3DXA - chains A and D of the 5 polymer chains in the assembly; structure by X-ray diffraction, 3.50 A resolution.

# Chain A
Molecule: HLA class I histocompatibility complex HLA-B*4402
From: Homo sapiens
UniProtKB: P30481 (1B44_HUMAN); residues 1-276 here correspond to UniProt positions 25-300 (UniProt number = residue number + 24)
Sequence (276 residues; each row starts with the number of its first residue):
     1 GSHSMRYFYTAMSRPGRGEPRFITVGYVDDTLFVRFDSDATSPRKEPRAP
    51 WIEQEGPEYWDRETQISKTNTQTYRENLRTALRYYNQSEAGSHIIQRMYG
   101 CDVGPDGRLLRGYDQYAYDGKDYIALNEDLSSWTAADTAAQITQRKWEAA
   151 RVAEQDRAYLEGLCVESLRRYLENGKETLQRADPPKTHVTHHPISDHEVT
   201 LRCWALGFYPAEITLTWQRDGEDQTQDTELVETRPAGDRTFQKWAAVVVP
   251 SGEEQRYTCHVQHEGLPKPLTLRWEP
Differences from the reference sequence: engineered mutation Tyr116 (Asp140 in P30481)
Cystine bridges: Cys101-Cys164, Cys203-Cys259
Reported in the primary citation:
  - conformationally variable residues (side-chain flip): Glu76, Arg151, Gln155

# Chain D
Molecule: DM1 T cell receptor alpha chain
From: Homo sapiens
Sequence (199 residues; numbered 2 to 216 plus 3 insertion-coded residues; 19 numbers in that range are skipped by the numbering (no residue carries them; nothing is unmodelled there); the number before each row is that of its first residue; a row labelled like 84A-84C holds insertion residues (84A, then the next letters in order)):
     2 AKTTQ
     8 PTSMDCAEGRAANLPCNHSTISGNEY
    39 VYWYRQIHSQGPQYIIHGLKN
    66 NETNE
    78 MASLIIT
84A-84C EDR
    85 KSSTLILPHATLRDTAVYYCIVWGGYQKVTFGTGTKLQVIPIQNPDPAVY
   135 QLRDSKSSDKSVCLFTDFDSQTNVSQSKDSDVYITDKCVLDMRSMDFKSN
   185 SAVAWSNKSDFACANAFNNSIIPEDTFFPSPE
Cystine bridges: Cys23-Cys104, Cys147-Cys197

# How chain A and chain D interact
Pairs across the interface - 10 pairs, chain A then chain D:
  Arg62(A) - Tyr110(D)
  Gln65(A) - Tyr110(D)  hydrogen bond (side chain-backbone)
  Gln65(A) - Gln111(D)
  Ile66(A) - Tyr110(D)
  Arg151(A) - Leu57(D)
  Arg151(A) - Glu67(D)  salt bridge
  Glu154(A) - Leu57(D)
  Gln155(A) - Asn31(D)
  Gln155(A) - Tyr33(D)
  Ala158(A) - Gly30(D)
Other interface residues (no listed pair), chain A (9 interface residues in all): Tyr159, Leu163
Other interface residues (no listed pair), chain D (8 interface residues in all): Asn59
From the paper, about this interface:
  - pairs named by the authors: Arg151(A)-Glu67(D) (salt bridge), Glu154(A)-Leu57(D), Gln155(A)-Asn31(D), Ala158(A)-Gly30(D), Leu163(A)-Asn31(D), Asn31(D)-Tyr159(A), Tyr33(D)-Gln155(A), Tyr33(D)-Arg151(A), Leu57(D)-Arg151(A), Tyr110(D)-Gln65(A), Tyr110(D)-Arg62(A), Tyr110(D)-Ile66(A), Gln111(D)-Gln65(A)

# Summary
9 residues of chain A face 8 of chain D across their interface; the contacts include 1 hydrogen bond and 1
salt bridge. Among the polar pairs are Arg151(A)-Glu67(D) and Gln65(A)-Tyr110(D). The paper describes a salt
bridge between Arg151(A) and Glu67(D); contacts between Glu154(A) and Leu57(D), Gln155(A) and Asn31(D) and
Ala158(A) and Gly30(D) among others. From the paper: conformational variability at Glu76(A), Arg151(A) and
Gln155(A).
Here chain A is HLA class I histocompatibility complex HLA-B*4402 and chain D is DM1 T cell receptor alpha
chain, both from Homo sapiens. Entry 3DXA (Crystal Structure of the DM1 TCR in complex with HLA-B*4405 and
decamer EBV antigen) was determined by X-ray diffraction (same publication as 3DX6, 3DX7, 3DX8 and 3DX9).
